Entry 5OU9 (X-ray diffraction, 2.50 A resolution); this record covers chains A and D of the 5 polymer chains in the assembly.

== Chain A ==
Protein: Platelet glycoprotein VI
From: Homo sapiens
Notes: engineered mutation(s): -102-105 -131-136
UniProtKB: Q9HCN6 (GPVI_HUMAN); aligned to UniProt positions 21-196 over residues 1-176 (the alignment contains insertions or deletions, so no single offset holds)
Sequence (181 residues; row label = number of the first residue in the row; numbers below 1 keep their minus sign (Gly-1 is residue -1)):
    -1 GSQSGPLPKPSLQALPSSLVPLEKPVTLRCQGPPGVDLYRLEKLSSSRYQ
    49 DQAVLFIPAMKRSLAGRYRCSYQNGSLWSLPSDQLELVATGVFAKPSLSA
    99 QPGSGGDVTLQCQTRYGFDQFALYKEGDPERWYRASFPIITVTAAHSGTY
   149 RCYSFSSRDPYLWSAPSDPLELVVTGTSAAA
Disordered / not traced: -1, 179
Differences from the reference sequence: expression tag (-1 to 0, 177-179)
Cystine bridges: Cys28-Cys68, Cys110-Cys150
Covalent attachments: N-acetylglucosamine (NAG) linked to Asn72

== Chain D ==
Protein: (GPO)3
Sequence (21 residues; each row starts with the number of its first residue):
     1 GPPGPPGPPGPPGPPGPPGPP
Modified / non-standard residues: Pro9 (4-hydroxyproline; HYP); Pro12 (4-hydroxyproline; HYP); Pro15 (4-hydroxyproline; HYP)

== How chain A and chain D interact ==
Contacting residue pairs - 9 pairs, chain A then chain D:
  Arg38(A) with Pro11(D)
  Glu40(A) with Pro11(D)
  Leu42(A) with Pro14(D), hydrophobic
  Arg67(A) with Pro12(D), hydrogen bond (side chain-backbone); Gly13(D), hydrogen bond (side chain-backbone); Pro14(D)
  Trp76(A) with Pro9(D), hydrogen bond (side chain-backbone); Gly10(D), hydrogen bond (side chain-backbone); Pro11(D)
Interface residues without a listed pair, chain A (7 interface residues in all): Ser69, Gln71
Interface residues without a listed pair, chain D (7 interface residues in all): Pro8

== In short ==
The chain A/chain D interface involves 7 residues from each chain, with 4 hydrogen bonds. Polar contacts
include Arg67(A)-Pro12(D), Arg67(A)-Gly13(D) and Trp76(A)-Pro9(D). N-acetylglucosamine is covalently linked to
Asn72(A).
Here chain A is Platelet glycoprotein VI (Homo sapiens) and chain D is (GPO)3. Entry 5OU9 (Crystal structure
of Glycoprotein VI in complex with collagen-peptide (GPO)3) was determined by X-ray diffraction.
